3G71 - chains 0 and M of the 31 polymer chains in the assembly; structure by X-ray diffraction, 2.85 A resolution.

Chain 0:
Molecule: 23S ribosomal RNA
Source organism: Haloarcula marismortui
Sequence (2923 nucleotides; row label = number of the first residue in the row):
     1 GUUGGCUACUAUGCCAGCUGGUGGAUUGCUCGGCUCAGGCGCUGAUGAAG
    51 GACGUGCCAAGCUGCGAUAAGCUGUGGGGAGCCGCACGGAGGCGAAGAAC
   101 CACAGAUUUCCGAAUGAGAAUCUCUCUAACAAUUGCUUCGCGCAAUGAGG
   151 AACCCCGAGAACUGAAACAUCUCAGUAUCGGGAGGAACAGAAAACGCAAC
   201 GUGAUGUCGUUAGUAACCGCGAGUGAACGCGAUACAGCCCAAACCGAAGC
   251 CCUCACGGGCAAUGUGGUGUCAGGGCUACCUCUCAUCAGCCGACCGUCUU
   301 CACGAAGUCUCUUGGAAUAGAGCGUGAUACAGGGUGACAACCCCGUACUG
   351 AAGACCAGUACGCUGUGCGGUAGUGCCAGAGUAGCGGGGGUUGGAUAUCC
   401 CUCGCGAAUAACGCAGGCAUCGACUGCGAAGGCUAAACACAACCUGAGAC
   451 CGAUAGUGAACAAGUAGUGUGAACGAACGCUGCAAAGUACCCUCAGAAGG
   501 GAGGCGAAAUAGAGCAUGAAAUCAGUUGGCGAUCGAGCGACAGGGCAUAC
   551 AAGGUCCCUUGACGAAUGACCGAGACGCGAGUCUCCAGUAAGACUCACGG
   601 GAAGCCGAUGUUCUGUCGUACGUUUUGAAAAACGAGCCAGGGAGUGUGUC
   651 UGUAUGGCAAGUCUAACCGGAGUAUCCGGGGAGGCACAGGGAAACCGACA
   701 UGGCCGCAGGGCUUUGCCCGAGGGCCGCCGUCUUCAAGGGCGGGGAGCCA
   751 UGUGGACACGACCCGAAUCCGGACGAUCUACGCAUGGACAAGAUGAAGCG
   801 UGCCGAAAGGCACGUGGAAGUCUGUUAGAGUUGGUGUCCUACAAUACCCU
   851 CUCGUGAUCUAUGUGUAGGGGUGAAAGGCCCAUCGAGUCCGGCAACAGCU
   901 GGUUCCAAUCGAAACAUGUCGAAGCAUGACCUCCGCCGAGGUAGUCUGUG
   951 AGGUAGAGCGACCGAUUGGUGUGUCCGCCUCCGAGAGGAGUCGGCACACC
  1001 UGUCAAACUCCAAACUUACAGACGCUGUUUGACGCGGGGAUUCCGGUGCG
  1051 CGGGGUAAGCCUGUGUACCAGGAGGGGAACAACCCAGAGAUAGGUUAAGG
  1101 UCCCCAAGUGUGGAUUAAGUGUAAUCCUCUGAAGGUGGUCUCGAGCCCUA
  1151 GACAGCCGGGAGGUGAGCUUAGAAGCAGCUACCCUCUAAGAAAAGCGUAA
  1201 CAGCUUACCGGCCGAGGUUUGAGGCGCCCAAAAUGAUCGGGACUCAAAUC
  1251 CACCACCGAGACCUGUCCGUACCACUCAUACUGGUAAUCGAGUAGAUUGG
  1301 CGCUCUAAUUGGAUGGAAGCAGGGGCGAGAGCUCCUGUGGACCGAUUAGU
  1351 GACGAAAAUCCUGGCCAUAGUAGCAGCGAUAGUCGGGUGAGAACCCCGAC
  1401 GGCCUAAUGGAUAAGGGUUCCUCAGCACUGCUGAUCAGCUGAGGGUUAGC
  1451 CGGUCCUAAGUCUCACCGCAACUCGACUGAGACGAAAUGGGAAACAGGUU
  1501 AAUAUUCCUGUGCCAUCAUGCAGUGAAAGUUGACGCCCUGGGGUCGAUCA
  1551 CGCCGGGCAUUCGCCCGGUCGAACCGUCCAACUCCGUGGAAGCCGUAAUG
  1601 GCAGGAAGCGGACGAACGGCGGCAUAGGGAAACGUGAUUCAACCUGGGGC
  1651 CCAUGAAAAGACGAGCAUGAUGUCCGUACCGAGAACCGACACAGGUGUCC
  1701 AUGGCGGCGAAAGCCAAGGCCUGUCGGGAGCAACCAACGUUAGGGAAUUC
  1751 GGCAAGUUAGUCCCGUACCUUCGGAAGAAGGGAUGCCUGCUCCGGAACGG
  1801 AGCAGGUCGCAGUGACUCGGAAGCUCGGACUGUCUAGUAACAACAUAGGU
  1851 GACCGCAAAUCCGCAAGGACUCGUACGGUCACUGAAUCCUGCCCAGUGCA
  1901 GGUAUCUGAACACCUCGUACAAGAGGACGAAGGACCUGUCAACGGCGGGG
  1951 GUAACUAUGACCCUCUUAAGGUAGCGUAGUACCUUGCCGCAUCAGUAGCG
  2001 GCUUGCAUGAAUGGAUUAACCAGAGCUUCACUGUCCCAACGUUGGGCCCG
  2051 GUGAACUGUACAUUCCAGUGCGGAGUCUGGAGACACCCAGGGGGAAGCGA
  2101 AGACCCUAUGGAGCUUUACUGCAGGCUGUCGCUGAGACGUGGUCGCCGAU
  2151 GUGCAGCAUAGGUAGGAGUCGUUACAGAGGUACCCGCGCUAGCGGGCCAC
  2201 CCAGACAACAGUGAAAUACUACCCGUCGGUGACUGCGACUCUCACUCCGG
  2251 GAGGAGGACACCGAUAGCCGGGCAGUUUGACUGGGGCGGUACGCGCUCGA
  2301 AAAGAUAUCGAGCGCGCCCUAUGGUCAUCUCAGCCGGGACAGAGACCCGG
  2351 CGAAGAGUGCAAGAGCAAAAGAUGACUUGACAGUGUUCUUCCCAACGAGG
  2401 AACGCUGACGCGAAAGCGUGGUCUAGCGAACCAAUUAGCCUGCUUGAUGC
  2451 GGGCAAUUGAUGACAGAAAAGCUACCCUAGGGAUAACAGAGUCGUCACUC
  2501 GCAAGAGCACAUAUCGACCGAGUGGCUUGCUACCUCGAUGUCGGUUCCCU
  2551 CCAUCCUGCCCGUGCAGAAGCGGGCAAGGGUGAGGUUGUUCGCCUAUUAA
  2601 AGGAGGUCGUGAGCUGGGUUUAGACCGUCGUGAGACAGGUCGGCUGCUAU
  2651 CUACUGGGUGUGUAAUGGUGUCUGACAAGAACGACCGUAUAGUACGAGAG
  2701 GAACUACGGUUGGUGGCCACUGGUGUACCGGUUGUUCGAGAGAGCACGUG
  2751 CCGGGUAGCCACGCCACACGGGGUAAGAGCUGAACGCAUCUAAGCUCGAA
  2801 ACCCACUUGGAAAAGAGACACCGCCGAGGUCCCGCGUACAAGACGCGGUC
  2851 GAUAGACUCGGGGUGUGCGCGUCGAGGUAACGAGACGUUAAGCCCACGAG
  2901 CACUAACAGACCAAAGCCAUCAU
Not modelled in the structure: 1-9, 126-127, 715, 971-998, 1560, 1952-1963, 2137-2236, 2339-2343, 2665-2666, 2915-2923
Modified / non-standard residues: 1MA (6-hydro-1-methyladenosine-5'-monophosphate) at position 628, OMU (o2'-methyluridine 5'-monophosphate) at position 2587, OMG (o2'-methylguanosine-5'-monophosphate) at position 2588, UR3 (3-methyluridine-5'-monophoshate) at position 2619, PSU (pseudouridine-5'-monophosphate) at position 2621
Bound ions: Na+ site 1 near U12 (its only coordinating residue here); Mg2+ site 1 near G28 (its only coordinating residue here); Na+ site 2: C40, G41, C443; Na+ site 3 near G56 (its only coordinating residue here); Sr2+ site 1 near A86 (its only coordinating residue here); Na+ site 4 near U108 (its only coordinating residue here); Mg2+ site 2 near U115 (its only coordinating residue here); Na+ site 5: C130, U146; Na+ site 6: C141, G142; Mg2+ site 3: C162, U2276; K+ site 1: C162, U163, U172; Mg2+ site 4: G164, A167, C168; 55 more Na+ sites not listed; 70 more Mg2+ sites not listed; 30 more Sr2+ sites not listed; 1 more K+ sites not listed
Small-molecule neighbours: Bruceantin (WIN; methyl (5beta,7alpha,9beta,10alpha,11alpha,12alpha,13beta,15alpha)-15-{[(2E)-3,4-dimethylpent-2-enoyl]oxy}-3,11,12-trihydroxy-2,16-dioxo-13,20-epoxypicras-3-en-21-oate): G2099, A2100, G2102, A2103, G2482, A2486, C2487, U2535, A2538, U2539, G2540, U2541

Chain M:
Molecule: 50S ribosomal protein L15e
Source organism: Haloarcula marismortui
UniProtKB: P60618 (RL15E_HALMA); residues 1-194 here correspond to UniProt positions 2-195 (UniProt number = residue number + 1)
Chain sequence (194 residues; each row starts with the number of its first residue):
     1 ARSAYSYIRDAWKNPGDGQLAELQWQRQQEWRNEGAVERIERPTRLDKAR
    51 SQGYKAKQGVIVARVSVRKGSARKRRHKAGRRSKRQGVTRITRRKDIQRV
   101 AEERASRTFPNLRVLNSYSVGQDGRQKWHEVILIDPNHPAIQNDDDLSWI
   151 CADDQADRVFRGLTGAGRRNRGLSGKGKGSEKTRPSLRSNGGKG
Bound ions: Na+ site 1: Ser-106, Leu-112; Na+ site 2: Lys-193, Gly-194 (shared with U391(0), U392(0), U398(0), C399(0) of chain 0)

Interface between chain 0 and chain M:
Pairs across the interface - 274 pairs, chain 0 then chain M:
  U133(0) / Thr-108(M)  hydrogen bond to the sugar
  U133(0) / Pro-110(M)  base contact
  U134(0) / Thr-108(M)  phosphate contact
  U134(0) / Phe-109(M)  phosphate contact
  U134(0) / Asn-111(M)  hydrogen bond to the sugar
  G135(0) / Arg-39(M)  salt bridge to the phosphate
  G135(0) / Ile-61(M)  phosphate contact
  G135(0) / Phe-109(M)  phosphate contact
  G135(0) / Asn-111(M)  hydrogen bond to the sugar
  G135(0) / Leu-112(M)  sugar contact
  G135(0) / Asp-135(M)  hydrogen bond to the sugar
  C136(0) / Arg-39(M)  salt bridge to the phosphate
  C136(0) / Gln-58(M)  phosphate contact
  C136(0) / His-138(M)  hydrogen bond to the sugar
  U137(0) / Gln-58(M)  phosphate contact
  A144(0) / Asn-137(M)  sugar contact
  A145(0) / Asn-111(M)  sugar contact
  A145(0) / Asn-137(M)  sugar contact
  U146(0) / Pro-110(M)  sugar contact
  C154(0) / Arg-188(M)  salt bridge to the phosphate
  C155(0) / Arg-161(M)  hydrogen bond to the sugar
  C155(0) / Arg-171(M)  hydrogen bond to the phosphate
  C155(0) / Ser-186(M)  hydrogen bond to the phosphate
  C155(0) / Arg-188(M)  salt bridge to the phosphate
  C155(0) / Ser-189(M)  phosphate contact
  C156(0) / Arg-99(M)  hydrogen bond to the phosphate
  C156(0) / Phe-160(M)  sugar contact
  C156(0) / Arg-161(M)  sugar contact
  C156(0) / Arg-171(M)  salt bridge to the phosphate
  C156(0) / Ser-186(M)  phosphate contact
  C156(0) / Leu-187(M)  hydrogen bond to the phosphate
  C156(0) / Arg-188(M)  hydrogen bond to the phosphate
  G157(0) / Lys-95(M)  sugar contact
  G157(0) / Arg-99(M)  salt bridge to the phosphate
  G157(0) / Asn-170(M)  hydrogen bond to the phosphate
  G157(0) / Arg-171(M)  phosphate contact
  G157(0) / Leu-187(M)  phosphate contact
  A158(0) / Arg-93(M)  hydrogen bond to the phosphate
  A158(0) / Arg-94(M)  salt bridge to the phosphate
  G159(0) / Lys-74(M)  salt bridge to the phosphate
  G159(0) / Arg-93(M)  salt bridge to the phosphate
  A160(0) / Arg-81(M)  hydrogen bond to the sugar
  A160(0) / Arg-85(M)  salt bridge to the phosphate
  A161(0) / Gly-80(M)  sugar contact
  A161(0) / Arg-81(M)  phosphate contact
  A161(0) / Arg-82(M)  hydrogen bond to the phosphate
  A161(0) / Arg-85(M)  phosphate contact
  A169(0) / Ser-83(M)  hydrogen bond to the phosphate
  U170(0) / Arg-82(M)  salt bridge to the phosphate
  U170(0) / Ser-83(M)  hydrogen bond to the phosphate
  U170(0) / Lys-84(M)  hydrogen bond to the phosphate
  C171(0) / Arg-82(M)  salt bridge to the phosphate
  C171(0) / Lys-84(M)  phosphate contact
  U172(0) / Arg-82(M)  hydrogen bond to the base
  C173(0) / Arg-82(M)  base contact
  A174(0) / Arg-85(M)  base contact
  G175(0) / Arg-94(M)  hydrogen bond to the base
  G175(0) / Gly-191(M)  sugar contact
  G175(0) / Gly-192(M)  base contact
  G175(0) / Lys-193(M)  sugar contact
  U176(0) / Gly-191(M)  phosphate contact
  G181(0) / Arg-107(M)  hydrogen bond to the sugar
  G181(0) / Phe-160(M)  hydrogen bond to the base
  G182(0) / Asp-157(M)  phosphate contact
  G182(0) / Phe-160(M)  sugar contact
  G182(0) / Arg-161(M)  sugar contact
  A183(0) / Asp-153(M)  phosphate contact
  A183(0) / Asp-154(M)  sugar contact
  A183(0) / Ala-156(M)  sugar contact
  A183(0) / Asp-157(M)  phosphate contact
  A183(0) / Arg-161(M)  hydrogen bond to the sugar
  G184(0) / Asp-153(M)  phosphate contact
  A187(0) / Arg-161(M)  phosphate contact
  C188(0) / Asp-154(M)  phosphate contact
  C188(0) / Arg-161(M)  salt bridge to the phosphate
  C188(0) / Leu-163(M)  phosphate contact
  C188(0) / Arg-171(M)  hydrogen bond to the phosphate
  C188(0) / Pro-185(M)  hydrogen bond to the sugar
  C188(0) / Ser-186(M)  sugar contact
  A189(0) / Leu-163(M)  phosphate contact
  A189(0) / Arg-168(M)  salt bridge to the phosphate
  A189(0) / Arg-171(M)  salt bridge to the phosphate
  A189(0) / Leu-173(M)  sugar contact
  A189(0) / Arg-184(M)  sugar contact
  A189(0) / Pro-185(M)  sugar contact
  G190(0) / Leu-173(M)  phosphate contact
  G190(0) / Lys-176(M)  hydrogen bond to the phosphate
  G190(0) / Arg-184(M)  salt bridge to the phosphate
  A191(0) / Lys-176(M)  salt bridge to the phosphate
  A192(0) / Lys-176(M)  base contact
  A193(0) / Ser-174(M)  phosphate contact
  A193(0) / Lys-176(M)  phosphate contact
  A194(0) / Lys-176(M)  sugar contact
  A194(0) / Gly-177(M)  phosphate contact
  C195(0) / Gly-177(M)  phosphate contact
  C195(0) / Lys-178(M)  hydrogen bond to the phosphate
  A204(0) / Lys-176(M)  hydrogen bond to the sugar
  U205(0) / Arg-184(M)  phosphate contact
  G206(0) / Arg-184(M)  phosphate contact
  G206(0) / Pro-185(M)  phosphate contact
  U207(0) / Pro-185(M)  phosphate contact
  A226(0) / Lys-182(M)  hydrogen bond to the sugar
  A227(0) / Glu-181(M)  sugar contact
  C239(0) / Asp-146(M)  sugar contact
  C240(0) / Asp-146(M)  phosphate contact
  A241(0) / Arg-50(M)  sugar contact
  A241(0) / Ser-51(M)  sugar contact
  A242(0) / Ser-3(M)  phosphate contact
  A242(0) / Tyr-5(M)  phosphate contact
  A242(0) / Arg-50(M)  salt bridge to the phosphate
  A243(0) / Ala-1(M)  hydrogen bond to the phosphate
  A243(0) / Ser-3(M)  phosphate contact
  C244(0) / Ala-1(M)  hydrogen bond to the phosphate
  C251(0) / Gln-58(M)  sugar contact
  C251(0) / His-138(M)  sugar contact
  C251(0) / Pro-139(M)  phosphate contact
  C251(0) / Ala-140(M)  sugar contact
  C251(0) / Asn-143(M)  hydrogen bond to the phosphate
  C252(0) / Pro-139(M)  phosphate contact
  G259(0) / Gln-58(M)  base contact
  C260(0) / Gln-58(M)  sugar contact
  A261(0) / Arg-42(M)  salt bridge to the phosphate
  A261(0) / Ala-56(M)  sugar contact
  A262(0) / Arg-42(M)  salt bridge to the phosphate
  U263(0) / Arg-42(M)  hydrogen bond to the sugar
  U263(0) / Leu-46(M)  phosphate contact
  G264(0) / Tyr-5(M)  hydrogen bond to the phosphate
  G264(0) / Leu-46(M)  phosphate contact
  G264(0) / Arg-50(M)  salt bridge to the phosphate
  G264(0) / Ala-56(M)  sugar contact
  U265(0) / Arg-50(M)  salt bridge to the phosphate
  U265(0) / Lys-55(M)  phosphate contact
  U265(0) / Ala-56(M)  hydrogen bond to the phosphate
  U265(0) / Lys-57(M)  phosphate contact
  G266(0) / Lys-55(M)  salt bridge to the phosphate
  G266(0) / Lys-57(M)  salt bridge to the phosphate
  C376(0) / Ala-1(M)  hydrogen bond to the sugar
  C377(0) / Ala-1(M)  sugar contact
  C377(0) / Arg-2(M)  phosphate contact
  A378(0) / Arg-9(M)  salt bridge to the phosphate
  G379(0) / Arg-9(M)  sugar contact
  G379(0) / Lys-48(M)  phosphate contact
  G379(0) / Ser-51(M)  hydrogen bond to the base
  A380(0) / Arg-9(M)  salt bridge to the phosphate
  A380(0) / Trp-12(M)  sugar contact
  A380(0) / Lys-13(M)  base contact
  A380(0) / Arg-45(M)  salt bridge to the phosphate
  A380(0) / Lys-48(M)  salt bridge to the phosphate
  G381(0) / Lys-13(M)  base contact
  G381(0) / Asn-14(M)  base contact
  G381(0) / Pro-15(M)  base contact
  G381(0) / Arg-45(M)  salt bridge to the phosphate
  G381(0) / Lys-48(M)  salt bridge to the phosphate
  G388(0) / Arg-90(M)  hydrogen bond to the phosphate
  G388(0) / Thr-92(M)  base contact
  G389(0) / Arg-90(M)  salt bridge to the phosphate
  G390(0) / Lys-84(M)  salt bridge to the phosphate
  G390(0) / Arg-94(M)  sugar contact
  U391(0) / Lys-84(M)  salt bridge to the phosphate
  U391(0) / Arg-85(M)  salt bridge to the phosphate
  U391(0) / Arg-94(M)  sugar contact
  U391(0) / Lys-193(M)  hydrogen bond to the sugar
  U392(0) / Lys-182(M)  sugar contact
  U392(0) / Lys-193(M)  sugar contact
  G393(0) / Glu-181(M)  base contact
  G393(0) / Lys-182(M)  hydrogen bond to the base
  G394(0) / Lys-178(M)  base contact
  G394(0) / Gly-179(M)  base contact
  G394(0) / Glu-181(M)  hydrogen bond to the base
  G394(0) / Lys-182(M)  hydrogen bond to the base
  U398(0) / Gly-179(M)  hydrogen bond to the sugar
  C399(0) / Gly-172(M)  phosphate contact
  C399(0) / Lys-178(M)  phosphate contact
  C399(0) / Gly-179(M)  sugar contact
  C399(0) / Gly-194(M)  hydrogen bond to the sugar
  C400(0) / Arg-94(M)  sugar contact
  C400(0) / Arg-169(M)  phosphate contact
  C400(0) / Asn-170(M)  phosphate contact
  C400(0) / Gly-172(M)  phosphate contact
  C401(0) / Thr-92(M)  hydrogen bond to the base
  C401(0) / Arg-93(M)  hydrogen bond to the sugar
  C401(0) / Arg-94(M)  sugar contact
  C401(0) / Lys-95(M)  phosphate contact
  C401(0) / Asp-96(M)  phosphate contact
  C401(0) / Asn-170(M)  phosphate contact
  U402(0) / Gly-70(M)  phosphate contact
  U402(0) / Thr-92(M)  sugar contact
  U402(0) / Asp-96(M)  phosphate contact
  U402(0) / Ile-97(M)  hydrogen bond to the phosphate
  C403(0) / Lys-69(M)  phosphate contact
  C403(0) / Gly-70(M)  hydrogen bond to the phosphate
  C403(0) / Lys-127(M)  salt bridge to the phosphate
  G404(0) / Lys-69(M)  salt bridge to the phosphate
  G404(0) / Gln-122(M)  phosphate contact
  A407(0) / Asn-14(M)  phosphate contact
  U409(0) / Lys-13(M)  hydrogen bond to the base
  G416(0) / Lys-178(M)  salt bridge to the phosphate
  G417(0) / Lys-178(M)  hydrogen bond to the sugar
  G431(0) / Lys-48(M)  salt bridge to the phosphate
  G431(0) / Ser-51(M)  sugar contact
  G431(0) / Gln-52(M)  hydrogen bond to the sugar
  G431(0) / Asn-116(M)  hydrogen bond to the phosphate
  G432(0) / Asn-116(M)  phosphate contact
  G432(0) / Trp-149(M)  sugar contact
  G432(0) / Gly-165(M)  hydrogen bond to the phosphate
  C433(0) / Trp-149(M)  sugar contact
  C433(0) / Gln-155(M)  phosphate contact
  C433(0) / Arg-158(M)  salt bridge to the phosphate
  C433(0) / Arg-168(M)  salt bridge to the phosphate
  U434(0) / Gln-155(M)  hydrogen bond to the phosphate
  C770(0) / Ala-79(M)  phosphate contact
  C770(0) / Gly-80(M)  hydrogen bond to the phosphate
  C770(0) / Arg-81(M)  hydrogen bond to the phosphate
  G771(0) / Ala-79(M)  phosphate contact
  G771(0) / Arg-81(M)  salt bridge to the phosphate
  G869(0) / Lys-78(M)  sugar contact
  G870(0) / Lys-78(M)  phosphate contact
  C1467(0) / Gly-35(M)  phosphate contact
  C1467(0) / Ala-36(M)  hydrogen bond to the phosphate
  G1468(0) / Ala-36(M)  phosphate contact
  C1469(0) / Arg-68(M)  salt bridge to the phosphate
  C1469(0) / Arg-73(M)  salt bridge to the phosphate
  C1469(0) / Arg-104(M)  salt bridge to the phosphate
  A1470(0) / Arg-68(M)  salt bridge to the phosphate
  A1470(0) / Arg-73(M)  hydrogen bond to the phosphate
  A1470(0) / Arg-93(M)  salt bridge to the phosphate
  A1470(0) / Lys-95(M)  hydrogen bond to the sugar
  A1470(0) / Val-100(M)  phosphate contact
  A1471(0) / Val-100(M)  phosphate contact
  A1471(0) / Arg-104(M)  salt bridge to the phosphate
  A1471(0) / Arg-107(M)  hydrogen bond to the phosphate
  C1472(0) / Arg-107(M)  salt bridge to the phosphate
  G1863(0) / Arg-75(M)  hydrogen bond to the phosphate
  C1864(0) / Arg-73(M)  base contact
  C1864(0) / Lys-74(M)  sugar contact
  C1864(0) / Arg-75(M)  salt bridge to the phosphate
  A1865(0) / Arg-73(M)  sugar contact
  G2121(0) / Arg-76(M)  base contact
  G2121(0) / Ser-83(M)  sugar contact
  G2121(0) / Gln-86(M)  hydrogen bond to the base
  C2122(0) / Arg-76(M)  hydrogen bond to the base
  C2122(0) / Gln-86(M)  hydrogen bond to the sugar
  C2122(0) / Gly-87(M)  phosphate contact
  C2122(0) / Val-88(M)  sugar contact
  A2123(0) / Arg-76(M)  sugar contact
  A2123(0) / Val-88(M)  hydrogen bond to the phosphate
  A2123(0) / Thr-89(M)  hydrogen bond to the phosphate
  G2124(0) / Thr-89(M)  phosphate contact
  G2131(0) / Gly-124(M)  hydrogen bond to the base
  C2132(0) / Asp-123(M)  sugar contact
  C2132(0) / Gly-124(M)  hydrogen bond to the sugar
  C2243(0) / Trp-25(M)  base contact
  A2244(0) / Trp-25(M)  hydrogen bond to the sugar
  A2244(0) / Gln-29(M)  sugar contact
  A2244(0) / Arg-32(M)  hydrogen bond to the phosphate
  C2245(0) / Gln-29(M)  phosphate contact
  C2245(0) / Arg-32(M)  salt bridge to the phosphate
  C2262(0) / Gly-124(M)  base contact
  C2262(0) / Arg-125(M)  sugar contact
  G2263(0) / Lys-69(M)  sugar contact
  G2263(0) / Gly-70(M)  phosphate contact
  G2263(0) / Ser-71(M)  phosphate contact
  G2263(0) / Arg-73(M)  sugar contact
  A2264(0) / Ser-71(M)  hydrogen bond to the phosphate
  A2266(0) / Arg-90(M)  salt bridge to the phosphate
  G2272(0) / Arg-76(M)  base contact
  C2273(0) / Arg-76(M)  hydrogen bond to the sugar
  A2274(0) / His-77(M)  sugar contact
  A2274(0) / Gly-80(M)  phosphate contact
  A2274(0) / Arg-81(M)  hydrogen bond to the sugar
  A2274(0) / Gln-86(M)  hydrogen bond to the base
  G2275(0) / Gly-80(M)  phosphate contact
  G2275(0) / Arg-81(M)  sugar contact
  G2275(0) / Gln-86(M)  sugar contact
Also at the interface, not in a pair above, chain 0 (124 interface residues in all): G225, C250, A288, A397, A430, U2133, U2265
Also at the interface, not in a pair above, chain M (122 interface residues in all): Asp-47, Tyr-54, Gly-59, Ser-66, Ala-72, Ile-91, Ser-119, Asp-144, Asp-145, Gly-162, Thr-183

In short:
124 residues of chain 0 face 122 of chain M across their interface, with 74 hydrogen bonds and 51 salt
bridges. Polar pairs include U172(0)/Arg-82(M), G175(0)/Arg-94(M) and G181(0)/Phe-160(M). Bound to chain 0:
Bruceantin. C40(0), G41(0) and C443(0) coordinate Na+ site 2.
Here chain 0 is 23S ribosomal RNA and chain M is 50S ribosomal protein L15e, both from Haloarcula marismortui.
Entry 3G71 (Co-crystal structure of Bruceantin bound to the large ribosomal subunit) was determined by X-ray
diffraction together with 3G4S and 3G6E from the same study.
